Entry 6Q7O (X-ray diffraction, 2.00 A resolution); this record covers chain A.

# Chain A
Name: OE1
From: Pyrococcus horikoshii
Reference sequence: O58216 (O58216_PYRHO); residue numbers follow UniProt; this construct covers 1-232
Chain sequence (242 residues; each row starts with the number of its first residue):
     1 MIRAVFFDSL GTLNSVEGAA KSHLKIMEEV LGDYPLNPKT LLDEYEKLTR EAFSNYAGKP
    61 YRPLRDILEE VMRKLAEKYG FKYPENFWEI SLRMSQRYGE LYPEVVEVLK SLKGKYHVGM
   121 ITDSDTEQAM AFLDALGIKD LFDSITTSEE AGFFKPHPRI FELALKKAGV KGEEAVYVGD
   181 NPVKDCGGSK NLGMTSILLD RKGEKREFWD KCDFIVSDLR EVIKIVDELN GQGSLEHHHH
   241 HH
Not modelled in the structure: 231-242
Differences from the reference sequence: conflict S9 (Phe in O58216), L10 (Val in O58216), N14 (Leu in O58216), A19 (Glu in O58216), S22 (Thr in O58216), L64 (Ile in O58216), L68 (Glu in O58216), S91 (His in O58216), S95 (His in O58216), Q128 (Tyr in O58216), A129 (Leu in O58216), F132 (His in O58216); expression tag (233-242)
Modified residues: H23 (N1-methylated histidine; MHS)
Ion coordination: Ca2+: D8, L10, D180

# Summary
The Ca2+ site is built by D8, L10 and D180.
Chain A is OE1 (Pyrococcus horikoshii); the structure, Crystal structure of OE1, was determined by X-ray
diffraction (same publication as 6Q7N, 6Q7P, 6Q7Q and 6Q7R).
